Entry 8E9G (electron microscopy, 2.60 A resolution); this record covers chains N and M of the 15 polymer chains in the assembly.

Chain N:
Name: NADH-quinone oxidoreductase subunit N
Organism: Mycolicibacterium smegmatis MC2 155
Notes: EC 7.1.1.-
UniProt: A0QU23 (A0QU23_MYCS2); numbering as in UniProt (aligned over 1-521)
Sequence (521 residues; numbered 1 to 521; the number before each row is that of its first residue):
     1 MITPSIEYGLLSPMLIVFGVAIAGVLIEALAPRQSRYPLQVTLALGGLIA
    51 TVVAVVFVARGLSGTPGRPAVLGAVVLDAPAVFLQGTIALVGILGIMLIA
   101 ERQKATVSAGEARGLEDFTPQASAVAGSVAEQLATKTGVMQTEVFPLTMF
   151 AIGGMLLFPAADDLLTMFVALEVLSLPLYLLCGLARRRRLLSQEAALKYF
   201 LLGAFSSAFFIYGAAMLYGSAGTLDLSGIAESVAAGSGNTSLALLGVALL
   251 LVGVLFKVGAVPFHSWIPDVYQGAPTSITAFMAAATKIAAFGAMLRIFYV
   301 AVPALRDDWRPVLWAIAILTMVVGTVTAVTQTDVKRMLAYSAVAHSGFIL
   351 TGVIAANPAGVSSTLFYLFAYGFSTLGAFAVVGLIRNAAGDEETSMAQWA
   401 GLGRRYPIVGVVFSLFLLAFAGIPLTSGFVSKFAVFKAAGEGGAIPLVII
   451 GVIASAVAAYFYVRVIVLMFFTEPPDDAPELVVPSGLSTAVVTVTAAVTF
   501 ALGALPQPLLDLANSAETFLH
Not modelled in the structure: 1-2

Chain M:
Name: NADH-quinone oxidoreductase, M subunit
Organism: Mycolicibacterium smegmatis MC2 155
Notes: EC 1.6.99.5
UniProt: A0QU24 (A0QU24_MYCS2); residues 1-529 here = UniProt positions 1-529
Sequence (529 residues; each row starts with the number of its first residue):
     1 MVSTFPWLTVLWAVPVVGAAVVILLPAAQQVLAKWLALAVSVLTLAVTAV
    51 VAIGFDPAAAQYQFVESHRWIPSFGTGYILGVDGIALALVVLTAVLVPLL
   101 IIAGWNDASRQTGLAGRSVQAYLALTLAVEGMVLMSLVALDILLFYVFFE
   151 AMLIPMYFLIGGFGGENRSRAAVKFLLYNLFGGLIMLAAVIGLYVVTAGS
   201 DAFAAGTFDFREIVAAVSSGEFAVNPAIMNFLFLGFMFAFAVKAPLWPFH
   251 RWLPDAAVEATPASAVLMMAVMDKVGTFGMLRYCLQLFPDASTYFRPVVI
   301 TLAAIGIVYGAVLAIGQTDVMRLIAYTSISHFGFIILGIFVMTSQGQSGS
   351 TLYMINHGISTAALFLIAGFLVSRRGSRLIDSYGGVQKVAPVLAGTFLVA
   401 GLATLSLPGLAPFISEFLVLIGTFTRYPVVAVFAATALVLSAVYILWTYQ
   451 RMMTGPVRDGIGDGDRPVRDLVPRELVVVAPLLALLLVLGIYPKPALDVI
   501 NPAVEHTLTTIGQTDPEPTVPPTIAEGAR
Not modelled in the structure: 1-3, 520-529
Small-molecule neighbours: XP2 ((2R)-3-{[(R)-hydroxy({(1S,2R,3R,4R,5S,6S)-3,4,5-trihydroxy-2-(alpha-D-mannopyranosyloxy)-6-[(6-O-undecanoyl-beta-D-mannopyranosyl)oxy]cyclohexyl}oxy)phosphoryl]oxy}-2-(octanoyloxy)propyl undecanoate): Ile315, Val439, Leu440, Val443, Trp447, Gln450
From the paper describing this entry:
  - binding site for XP2: Gln450

How chain N and chain M interact:
Residue-residue contacts - 64 pairs, chain N then chain M:
  Arg404(N) - Gln111(M)  hydrogen bond
  Arg404(N) - Thr112(M)  hydrogen bond (side chain-backbone)
  Arg404(N) - Gly113(M)
  Arg404(N) - Leu114(M)  hydrogen bond (backbone-backbone)
  Pro407(N) - Leu114(M)  hydrophobic
  Pro407(N) - Ala115(M)  hydrophobic
  Leu418(N) - Ile154(M)  hydrophobic
  Ile423(N) - Ile154(M)  hydrophobic
  Ile423(N) - Leu180(M)  hydrophobic
  Pro424(N) - Val147(M)
  Pro424(N) - Glu150(M)
  Leu425(N) - Met132(M)  hydrophobic
  Leu425(N) - Val147(M)  hydrophobic
  Leu425(N) - Phe148(M)  hydrophobic
  Leu425(N) - Ala151(M)  hydrophobic
  Phe429(N) - Tyr146(M)  hydrophobic
  Phe429(N) - Val147(M)  hydrophobic
  Val430(N) - Phe74(M)  hydrophobic
  Phe433(N) - Phe74(M)  hydrophobic
  Phe433(N) - Leu143(M)  hydrophobic
  Phe433(N) - Leu187(M)  hydrophobic
  Phe433(N) - Ile191(M)  hydrophobic
  Phe433(N) - Phe208(M)  hydrophobic
  Ala434(N) - Phe74(M)  hydrophobic
  Phe436(N) - Ile191(M)  hydrophobic
  Lys437(N) - Ile191(M)
  Lys437(N) - Tyr194(M)  hydrogen bond
  Gly440(N) - Val195(M)
  Glu441(N) - Tyr194(M)
  Glu441(N) - Val195(M)
  Ile445(N) - Gly192(M)
  Val452(N) - Leu184(M)
  Val452(N) - Ile185(M)
  Val452(N) - Ala188(M)  hydrophobic
  Ser455(N) - Leu184(M)
  Ala456(N) - Phe181(M)  hydrophobic
  Ala456(N) - Leu184(M)
  Ala459(N) - Leu177(M)
  Ala459(N) - Leu180(M)  hydrophobic
  Tyr460(N) - Leu177(M)  hydrophobic
  Val463(N) - Tyr157(M)  hydrogen bond (backbone-side chain)
  Val463(N) - Leu176(M)  hydrophobic
  Ile466(N) - Tyr157(M)
  Ile466(N) - Phe158(M)  hydrophobic
  Val467(N) - Tyr157(M)  hydrogen bond (backbone-side chain)
  Val467(N) - Ser169(M)
  Val467(N) - Val173(M)  hydrophobic
  Phe470(N) - Leu114(M)  hydrophobic
  Phe470(N) - Phe158(M)  hydrophobic
  Phe471(N) - Tyr157(M)
  Phe471(N) - Phe158(M)
  Phe471(N) - Gly161(M)
  Phe471(N) - Gly162(M)
  Phe471(N) - Arg168(M)  hydrogen bond (backbone-side chain)
  Ala504(N) - Trp70(M)  hydrogen bond (backbone-side chain)
  Pro506(N) - Ile71(M)  hydrophobic
  Gln507(N) - Trp70(M)
  Gln507(N) - Ile71(M)
  Gln507(N) - Pro72(M)
  Gln507(N) - Ser73(M)
  Leu510(N) - Ile71(M)  hydrophobic
  Leu510(N) - Ser73(M)
  Leu510(N) - Phe74(M)  hydrophobic
  Asn514(N) - Ser73(M)  hydrogen bond
Also at the interface, not in a pair above, chain N (34 interface residues in all): Gly403, Ser414, Val448, Thr472
Also at the interface, not in a pair above, chain M (41 interface residues in all): Phe163, Ala172, Val190

In short:
Chain N and chain M form an interface of 34 and 41 residues respectively; the contacts include 9 hydrogen
bonds. Polar contacts include Arg404(N)-Gln111(M), Arg404(N)-Thr112(M) and Lys437(N)-Tyr194(M). Ligands of
chain M: compound XP2. The paper reports a binding site for XP2 at Gln450(M).
Chain N is NADH-quinone oxidoreductase subunit N and chain M is NADH-quinone oxidoreductase, M subunit, both
from Mycolicibacterium smegmatis MC2 155; the structure, Mycobacterial respiratory complex I with both quinone
positions modelled, was determined by electron microscopy together with 8E9H and 8E9I from the same study.
